1JN5 - chains B and C of the 3 polymer chains in the assembly; structure by X-ray diffraction, 2.80 A resolution.

== Chain B ==
Protein: TAP
Source organism: Homo sapiens
UniProt: Q9UBU9 (NXF1_HUMAN); residues 371-619 here = UniProt positions 371-619
Sequence (250 residues; row label = number of the first residue in the row):
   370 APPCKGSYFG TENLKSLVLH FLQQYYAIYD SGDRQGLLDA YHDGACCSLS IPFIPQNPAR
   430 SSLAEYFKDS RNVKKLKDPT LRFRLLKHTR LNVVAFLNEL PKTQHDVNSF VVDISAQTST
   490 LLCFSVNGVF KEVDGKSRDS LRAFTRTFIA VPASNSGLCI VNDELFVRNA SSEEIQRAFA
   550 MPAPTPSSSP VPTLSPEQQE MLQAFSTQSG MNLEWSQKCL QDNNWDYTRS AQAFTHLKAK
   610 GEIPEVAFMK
Not modelled in the structure: 424-427, 556-619
Sequence notes: cloning artifact (370)

== Chain C ==
Protein: FG-repeat
Sequence (12 residues; row label = number of the first residue in the row; numbering starts at 0):
     0 GQSPGFGQGG SV
Not modelled in the structure: 0-2, 9-11

== Interface between chain B and chain C ==
Contacting residue pairs - 15 pairs, chain B then chain C:
  Gln-486(B) / Pro-3(C)  hydrogen bond (side chain-backbone)
  Thr-487(B) / Gly-4(C)
  Thr-487(B) / Phe-5(C)
  Ser-488(B) / Gly-4(C)
  Ser-488(B) / Phe-5(C)
  Ser-488(B) / Gly-6(C)  hydrogen bond (backbone-backbone)
  Ser-488(B) / Gln-7(C)
  Thr-489(B) / Phe-5(C)
  Leu-490(B) / Phe-5(C)
  Leu-491(B) / Phe-5(C)  hydrophobic
  Ala-519(B) / Phe-5(C)
  Val-520(B) / Phe-5(C)
  Pro-521(B) / Phe-5(C)
  Pro-521(B) / Gly-6(C)
  Leu-527(B) / Phe-5(C)  hydrophobic
Also at the interface, not in a pair above, chain B (13 interface residues in all): Leu-383, Leu-386, Gly-526

== Summary ==
13 residues of chain B face 5 of chain C across their interface, with 2 hydrogen bonds. Polar pairs include
Gln-486(B)/Pro-3(C) and Ser-488(B)/Gly-6(C).
Chain B is TAP (Homo sapiens) and chain C is FG-repeat; the structure, Structural basis for the recognition of
a nucleoporin FG-repeat by the NTF2-like domain of TAP-p15 mRNA ..., was determined by X-ray diffraction (same
publication as 1JKG).
